PDB entry 8YR5 | X-ray diffraction, 2.83 A resolution | chains H and I of the 12 polymer chains in the assembly

Chain H (and I):
Molecule: CDP-diacylglycerol--serine O-phosphatidyltransferase
Organism: Escherichia coli str. K-12 substr. MG1655
Notes: EC 2.7.8.8; chain I of this document is another copy of the same molecule, construct and numbering; everything in this record applies to it too
UniProt: P23830 (PSS_ECOLI); numbering as in UniProt (aligned over 2-451)
Amino-acid sequence (461 residues; numbered -9 to 451; the number before each row is that of its first residue; numbers below 1 keep their minus sign (Met-9 is residue -9)):
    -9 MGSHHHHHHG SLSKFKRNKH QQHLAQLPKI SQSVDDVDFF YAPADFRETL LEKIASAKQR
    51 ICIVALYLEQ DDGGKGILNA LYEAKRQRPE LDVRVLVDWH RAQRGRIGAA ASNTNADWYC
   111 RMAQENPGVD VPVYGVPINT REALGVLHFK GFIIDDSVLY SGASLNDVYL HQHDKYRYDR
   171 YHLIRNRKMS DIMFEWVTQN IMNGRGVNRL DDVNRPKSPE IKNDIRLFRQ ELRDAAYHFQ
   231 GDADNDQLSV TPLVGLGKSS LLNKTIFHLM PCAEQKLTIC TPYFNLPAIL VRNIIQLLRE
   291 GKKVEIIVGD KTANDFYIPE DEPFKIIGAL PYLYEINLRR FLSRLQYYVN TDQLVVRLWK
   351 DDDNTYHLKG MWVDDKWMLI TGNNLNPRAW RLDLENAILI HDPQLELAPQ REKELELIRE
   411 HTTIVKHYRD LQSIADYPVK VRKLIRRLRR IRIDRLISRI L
Disordered / not traced: -9 to 6, 95-103 (chain I: -9 to 7)
Differences from the reference sequence: initiating methionine (-9); expression tag (-8 to 1)
Curated features (UniProtKB/Swiss-Prot):
  - active site: His138, Asp169, His357, Glu385
  - binding site (a CDP-1,2-diacyl-sn-glycerol): Leu56, Tyr57, Arg91, Arg94, Arg96, Ile97, Glu132, Ala133, Val136, His138, Lys140, Gly152, Tyr159, Arg167, Tyr273, Asp305, Phe306, Ile316, Ile317, Leu320 and 9 more in UniProt
From the paper describing this entry:
  - catalytic residues: Asp169, His357, Glu385 (proposed by the authors, not directly observed)
  - mutagenesis - H138A (180-fold): decreased catalytic activity on 18:1/18:1 CDP-DG
  - mutagenesis - K140A, H357A: abolished catalytic activity
  - mutagenesis - R91A, R94A, Y159A, R167A, Y273A, D305A, F306A: decreased catalytic activity on CDP-DG
  - mutagenesis - Y57A: decreased catalytic activity
  - mutagenesis - Y273A, D305A: decreased catalytic activity on serine
  - mutagenesis - Y159A: unchanged catalytic activity on serine
  - mutagenesis - D145A, D169A, D364A, E385A: decreased stability
  - mutagenesis - R131E/K212E/R219E: unchanged localization
  - mutagenesis - K433E/R436E/R437E/R439E/R440E/R442E/R445E/R449E: decreased localization

Chain H / chain I interface:
Pairs across the interface (14; chain H residue first):
  Val203(H) - Gln16(I)
  Asn204(H) - Gln16(I)  hydrogen bond (side chain-backbone)
  Lys207(H) - Lys254(I)
  Pro209(H) - Ser249(I)
  Glu210(H) - Asp224(I)
  Glu210(H) - Ser249(I)
  Glu210(H) - Leu251(I)
  Glu210(H) - Lys254(I)  salt bridge
  Ile211(H) - Asp224(I)
  Lys212(H) - Asp224(I)
  Asn213(H) - Gln220(I)  hydrogen bond (side chain-backbone)
  Asn213(H) - Glu221(I)
  Asn213(H) - Asp224(I)  hydrogen bond (backbone-side chain)
  Asp214(H) - Asp224(I)  hydrogen bond (backbone-side chain)
Also at the interface, not in a pair above, chain H (10 interface residues in all): Arg216
Also at the interface, not in a pair above, chain I (10 interface residues in all): Leu17, Arg223, Ser250

Summary:
Chain H and chain I each contribute 10 residues to their interface, with 4 hydrogen bonds and 1 salt bridge.
Among the polar pairs are Glu210(H)-Lys254(I), Asn204(H)-Gln16(I) and Asn213(H)-Gln220(I). From the paper:
catalytic residues Asp169(H), His357(H) and Glu385(H); R91A, R94A and Y159A of chain H, among others, reduce
catalytic activity on CDP-DG; 17 substitutions were tested in all.
Both chains are CDP-diacylglycerol--serine O-phosphatidyltransferase (Escherichia coli str. K-12 substr.
MG1655). Entry 8YR5 (Crystal structure of E. coli phosphatidylserine synthase in apo state) was determined by
X-ray diffraction (same publication as 8YR6).
